PDB entry 3M2U | X-ray diffraction, 1.40 A resolution | chains A and B of the 6 polymer chains in the assembly

== Chain A ==
Molecule: Methyl-coenzyme M reductase I subunit alpha
Source organism: Methanothermobacter marburgensis
Notes: EC 2.8.4.1
UniProtKB: P11558 (MCRA_METTM); residue numbers follow UniProt; this construct covers 2-550
Chain sequence (549 residues; numbered 2 to 550; the number before each row is that of its first residue):
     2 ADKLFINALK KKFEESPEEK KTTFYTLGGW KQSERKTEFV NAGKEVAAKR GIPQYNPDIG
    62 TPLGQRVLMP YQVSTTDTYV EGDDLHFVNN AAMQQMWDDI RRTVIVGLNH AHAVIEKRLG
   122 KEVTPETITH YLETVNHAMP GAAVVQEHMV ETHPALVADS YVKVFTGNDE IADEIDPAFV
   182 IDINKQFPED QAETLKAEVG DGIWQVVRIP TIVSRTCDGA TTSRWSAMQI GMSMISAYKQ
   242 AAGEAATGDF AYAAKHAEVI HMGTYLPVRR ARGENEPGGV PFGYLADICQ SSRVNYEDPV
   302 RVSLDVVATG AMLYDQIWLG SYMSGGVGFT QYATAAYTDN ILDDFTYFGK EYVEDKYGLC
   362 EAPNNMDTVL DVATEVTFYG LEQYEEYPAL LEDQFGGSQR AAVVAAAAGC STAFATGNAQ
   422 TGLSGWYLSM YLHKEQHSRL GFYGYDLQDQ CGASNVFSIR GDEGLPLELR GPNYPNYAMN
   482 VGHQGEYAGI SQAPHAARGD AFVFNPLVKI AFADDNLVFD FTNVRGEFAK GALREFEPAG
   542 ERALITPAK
Unresolved in the structure: 550
Modified positions: H257 (n1-methylated histidine; MHS); R271 (5-methyl-arginine; AGM); Q400 (2-methyl-glutamine; MGN); G445 (thioglycin; GL3); C452 (s-methylcysteine; SMC)
UniProt features mapped onto this chain:
  - binding site (coenzyme F430): Q147
  - binding site (coenzyme B): R225, K256, H257, R270
  - binding site (coenzyme M): Y333, Y444
  - modified residue: H257 (Pros-methylhistidine), R271 (5-methylarginine), G445 (1-thioglycine), D450 (Z: -2,3-didehydroaspartate), C452 (S-methylcysteine)
Ion coordination: factor 430 Ni: Q147 (together with 1-thioethanesulfonic acid)
Small-molecule neighbours:
  - 1-thioethanesulfonic acid (COM): Y333, F443, Y444, G445
  - factor 430 (F43), molecule 1: A143, A144, V145, V146, Q147, M150, V151, M229, Q230, M233, I236, A243, G244
  - factor 430 (F43), molecule 2: G326, G327, V328, G329, F330, T331, Q332, Y333, F396, G397, G398, Q400, G442, F443
  - Coenzyme B / TXZ, molecule 1: R225, K256, H257
  - Coenzyme B / TXZ, molecule 2: R270, R271, L320, M324, S325, F330, F443, A479, M480, N481, V482
  - Zn2+ (ZN): R102, S215, R216, C218

== Chain B ==
Molecule: Methyl-coenzyme M reductase I subunit beta
Source organism: Methanothermobacter marburgensis
Notes: EC 2.8.4.1
UniProtKB: P11560 (MCRB_METTM); numbering as in UniProt (aligned over 2-443)
Chain sequence (442 residues; row label = number of the first residue in the row):
     2 AKFEDKVDLY DDRGNLVEEQ VPLEALSPLR NPAIKSIVQG IKRTVAVNLE GIENALKTAK
    62 VGGPACKIMG RELDLDIVGN AESIAAAAKE MIQVTEDDDT NVELLGGGKR ALVQVPSARF
   122 DVAAEYSAAP LVTATAFVQA IINEFDVSMY DANMVKAAVL GRYPQSVEYM GANIATMLDI
   182 PQKLEGPGYA LRNIMVNHVV AATLKNTLQA AALSTILEQT AMFEMGDAVG AFERMHLLGL
   242 AYQGMNADNL VFDLVKANGK EGTVGSVIAD LVERALEDGV IKVEKELTDY KVYGTDDLAM
   302 WNAYAAAGLM AATMVNQGAA RAAQGVSSTL LYYNDLIEFE TGLPSVDFGK VEGTAVGFSF
   362 FSHSIYGGGG PGIFNGNHIV TRHSKGFAIP CVAAAMALDA GTQMFSPEAT SGLIKEVFSQ
   422 VDEFREPLKY VVEAAAEIKN EI
UniProt features mapped onto this chain:
  - binding site (coenzyme M): Y367
  - binding site (coenzyme B): G369
Ion coordination: Mg2+ near D271 (its only coordinating residue here)
Small-molecule neighbours:
  - 1-thioethanesulfonic acid (COM): F361, S365, Y367
  - factor 430 (F43): S365, I366, Y367
  - Coenzyme B / TXZ: F361, F362, Y367, G368, G369, H379, I380, V381

== Chain A / chain B interface ==
Residue-residue contacts (54; chain A residue first):
  V269(A) - Q183(B)
  V269(A) - K184(B)
  R270(A) - E186(B)
  R270(A) - H379(B)  hydrogen bond
  R270(A) - I380(B)
  R271(A) - E186(B)
  R271(A) - I380(B)
  F330(A) - Y367(B)  hydrophobic
  K435(A) - D336(B)  salt bridge
  K435(A) - E353(B)  salt bridge
  E436(A) - F340(B)
  F443(A) - F361(B)  hydrophobic
  Y444(A) - V357(B)
  Y444(A) - S360(B)
  Y444(A) - F361(B)  hydrophobic
  Y444(A) - H364(B)
  G445(A) - V357(B)
  G445(A) - F361(B)
  Y446(A) - V357(B)
  D447(A) - V357(B)
  L448(A) - G354(B)
  L448(A) - V357(B)
  L448(A) - G358(B)
  L448(A) - V381(B)
  L448(A) - H384(B)
  Q451(A) - G350(B)
  Q451(A) - E353(B)
  Q451(A) - G354(B)
  C452(A) - G350(B)
  C452(A) - K351(B)
  C452(A) - H384(B)
  S455(A) - F349(B)
  S455(A) - K351(B)  hydrogen bond
  N456(A) - K351(B)  hydrogen bond
  R461(A) - D228(B)  hydrogen bond (side chain-backbone)
  R461(A) - F233(B)
  R461(A) - H237(B)  hydrogen bond
  R461(A) - K386(B)
  D463(A) - Y190(B)  hydrogen bond
  D463(A) - M226(B)
  D463(A) - R383(B)  salt bridge
  D463(A) - K386(B)  salt bridge
  E464(A) - K351(B)
  E464(A) - K386(B)  salt bridge
  P476(A) - I380(B)
  P476(A) - R383(B)
  P476(A) - H384(B)
  N477(A) - H384(B)  hydrogen bond
  A479(A) - I380(B)  hydrophobic
  M480(A) - F362(B)  hydrophobic
  M480(A) - I380(B)
  M480(A) - V381(B)  hydrophobic
  M480(A) - H384(B)
  N481(A) - F361(B)
Also at the interface, not in a pair above, chain A (28 interface residues in all): P268, S325, I460, G462
Also at the interface, not in a pair above, chain B (31 interface residues in all): M236, D348, T355

== Overview ==
28 residues of chain A face 31 of chain B across their interface; the contacts include 7 hydrogen bonds and 5
salt bridges. Polar pairs include K435(A)-D336(B), K435(A)-E353(B) and D463(A)-R383(B).
Chain A is Methyl-coenzyme M reductase I subunit alpha and chain B is Methyl-coenzyme M reductase I subunit
beta, both from Methanothermobacter marburgensis; the structure, Structural Insight into Methyl-Coenzyme M
Reductase Chemistry using Coenzyme B Analogues, was determined by X-ray diffraction together with 3M1V, 3M2R,
3M2V, 3M30 and 3M32 from the same study.
